PDB entry 3TA1 | X-ray diffraction, 1.90 A resolution | chains C and D of the 3 polymer chains in the assembly

[Chain C (and D)]
Name: Nitrogen regulatory protein P-II (GlnB-3)
Source organism: Archaeoglobus fulgidus
Notes: chain D of this document is another copy of the same molecule, construct and numbering; everything in this record applies to it too
UniProtKB: O28524 (O28524_ARCFU); residues 1-109 here correspond to UniProt positions 12-120 (UniProt number = residue number + 11)
Sequence (118 residues; each row starts with the number of its first residue):
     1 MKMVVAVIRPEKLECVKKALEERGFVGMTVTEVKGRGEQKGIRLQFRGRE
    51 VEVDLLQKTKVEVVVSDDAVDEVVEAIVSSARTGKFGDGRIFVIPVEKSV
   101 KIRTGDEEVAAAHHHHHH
Unresolved in the structure: 43-51, 113-118 (chain D: 116-118)
Construct notes: expression tag (110-118)
Residues lining bound ligands:
  - ADP (adenosine-5'-diphosphate), molecule 1: Val7, Lys34, Gly35, Arg36, Gly37, Glu38, Gln39, Lys58, Lys85, Phe86, Gly87, Asp88, Gly89, Arg90, Phe92
  - ADP, molecule 2: Gly27, Met28, Thr29, Glu62, Val63, Val64, Lys101, Arg103
From the paper describing this entry:
  - binding site for ADP: Phe86
  - mutagenesis - F86I (2-fold), F86P (5-6-fold): increased binding to ADP

[Chain C / chain D interface]
Pairs across the interface (54; chain C residue first):
  Lys2(C) with Glu97(D), salt bridge
  Val7(C) with Ile102(D)
  Ile8(C) with Ile102(D), hydrophobic
  Thr31(C) with Thr31(D)
  Val33(C) with Thr29(D); Val30(D); Thr31(D)
  Lys34(C) with Thr29(D); Val30(D), hydrogen bond (backbone-backbone)
  Gly35(C) with Met28(D)
  Arg36(C) with Lys17(D); Glu21(D), salt bridge; Val26(D); Gly27(D); Met28(D), hydrogen bond (backbone-backbone)
  Gly37(C) with Val26(D); Gly27(D)
  Glu38(C) with Lys101(D), salt bridge; Arg103(D), salt bridge
  Asp54(C) with Lys17(D), salt bridge
  Leu55(C) with Lys17(D); Val30(D), hydrophobic
  Lys60(C) with Glu62(D), salt bridge
  Asp71(C) with Lys98(D), salt bridge
  Val74(C) with Val100(D), hydrophobic
  Val78(C) with Val100(D), hydrophobic; Ile102(D)
  Ala81(C) with Ile102(D)
  Arg82(C) with Ile102(D); Arg103(D), hydrogen bond (side chain-backbone)
  Lys85(C) with Arg103(D)
  Phe86(C) with Arg103(D)
  Asp88(C) with Ile102(D); Arg103(D)
  Gly89(C) with Ile102(D), hydrogen bond (backbone-backbone)
  Arg90(C) with Val100(D); Lys101(D); Ile102(D)
  Ile91(C) with Lys98(D); Ser99(D); Val100(D), hydrogen bond (backbone-backbone); Ile102(D), hydrophobic
  Phe92(C) with Met3(D), hydrophobic; Val64(D), hydrophobic; Lys98(D); Ser99(D)
  Val93(C) with Val96(D); Glu97(D), hydrogen bond (backbone-backbone); Lys98(D), hydrogen bond (backbone-backbone)
  Ile94(C) with Met3(D), hydrophobic; Ile94(D), hydrophobic; Pro95(D)
  Pro95(C) with Pro95(D); Glu97(D)
Also at the interface, not in a pair above, chain C (32 interface residues in all): Glu32, Val70, Ile77, Gly84
Also at the interface, not in a pair above, chain D (25 interface residues in all): Leu13, Glu32, Gly105, Glu107

[Summary]
The interface between chain C and chain D involves 32 residues on one side and 25 on the other; the contacts
include 7 hydrogen bonds and 7 salt bridges. Polar pairs include Lys2(C)-Glu97(D), Arg36(C)-Glu21(D) and
Glu38(C)-Lys101(D). From the paper: a binding site for ADP at Phe86(C); F86I and F86P of chain C increase
binding to ADP.
Chain C and chain D are both Nitrogen regulatory protein P-II (GlnB-3) (Archaeoglobus fulgidus); the
structure, A. fulgidus GlnK3, MgADP complex, was determined by X-ray diffraction (same publication as 3T9Z,
3TA0 and 3TA2).
